PDB entry 8VAP | electron microscopy, 3.00 A resolution | chains D and E of the 7 polymer chains in the assembly

# Chain D
Name: DNA polymerase III subunit tau
Organism: Escherichia coli
Notes: EC 2.7.7.7
UniProtKB: P06710 (DPO3X_ECOLI); numbering as in UniProt (aligned over 1-373)
Sequence (376 residues; each row starts with the number of its first residue; numbers below 1 keep their minus sign (Gly-2 is residue -2)):
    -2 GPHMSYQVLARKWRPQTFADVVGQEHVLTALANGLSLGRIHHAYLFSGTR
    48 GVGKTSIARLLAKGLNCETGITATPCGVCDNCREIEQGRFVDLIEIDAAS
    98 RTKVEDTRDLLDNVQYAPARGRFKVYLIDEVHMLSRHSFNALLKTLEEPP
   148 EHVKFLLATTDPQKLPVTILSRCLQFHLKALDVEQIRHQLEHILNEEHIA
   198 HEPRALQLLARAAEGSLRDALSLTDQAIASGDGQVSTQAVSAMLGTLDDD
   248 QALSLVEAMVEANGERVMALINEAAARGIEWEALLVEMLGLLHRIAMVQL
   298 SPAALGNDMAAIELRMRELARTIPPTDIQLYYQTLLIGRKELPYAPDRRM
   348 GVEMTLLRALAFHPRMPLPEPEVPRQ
Not modelled in the structure: -2 to 1, 360-373
Differences from the reference sequence: expression tag (-2 to 0)
Metal / ion sites: Mg2+: Thr52 (together with ADP); Zn2+: Cys64, Cys73, Cys76, Cys79
Ligand contacts:
  - ADP / beryllium trifluoride: Leu6, Ala7, Arg8, Trp10, Arg11, Pro12, Asp17, Val18, Val19, Gln21, Gly45, Thr46, Arg47, Gly48, Val49, Gly50, Lys51, Thr52, Ser53, Asp126, Glu127, Thr157, Leu178, Gln186, Leu214, Arg215, Leu218
  - ADP / beryllium trifluoride: Glu144, Thr165, Ser168, Arg169
Swiss-Prot annotation at these positions:
  - binding site (ATP): Gly45 to Thr52
  - binding site (Zn(2+)): Cys64, Cys73, Cys76, Cys79
  - mutagenesis: Gly118 (G118D: In dnaX2016(Ts); present in both isoforms, unable to grow at 42 degrees Celsius)
What the authors report for this chain:
  - binding site for beryllium trifluoride: Arg169
  - catalytic residues: Glu127 (citing earlier work)
  - mutagenesis - K141A: decreased catalytic activity

# Chain E
Name: DNA polymerase III subunit delta'
Organism: Escherichia coli
UniProtKB: P28631 (HOLB_ECOLI); residue numbers follow UniProt; this construct covers 1-334
Sequence (337 residues; each row starts with the number of its first residue; numbers below 1 keep their minus sign (Gly-2 is residue -2)):
    -2 GPHMRWYPWLRPDFEKLVASYQAGRGHHALLIQALPGMGDDALIYALSRY
    48 LLCQQPQGHKSCGHCRGCQLMQAGTHPDYYTLAPEKGKNTLGVDAVREVT
    98 EKLNEHARLGGAKVVWVTDAALLTDAAANALLKTLEEPPAETWFFLATRE
   148 PERLLATLRSRCRLHYLAPPPEQYAVTWLSREVTMSQDALLAALRLSAGS
   198 PGAALALFQGDNWQARETLCQALAYSVPSGDWYSLLAALNHEQAPARLHW
   248 LATLLMDALKRHHGAAQVTNVDVPGLVAELANHLSPSRLQAILGDVCHIR
   298 EQLMSVTGINRELLITDLLLRIEHYLQPGVVLPVPHL
Not modelled in the structure: -2 to 0
Differences from the reference sequence: expression tag (-2 to 0)
Metal / ion sites: Zn2+: Cys50, Cys59, Cys62, Cys65
Ligand contacts: ADP / beryllium trifluoride: Glu133, Thr154, Arg158
What the authors report for this chain:
  - mutagenesis - K130A: decreased catalytic activity

# Interface between chain D and chain E
Contacting residue pairs - 63 pairs, chain D then chain E:
  Tyr3(D) with Gly21(E); Arg22(E), hydrogen bond (side chain-backbone); Gly23(E)
  Arg8(D) with Glu134(E); Pro135(E), hydrogen bond (side chain-backbone)
  Arg11(D) with Glu133(E), salt bridge; Glu134(E), salt bridge
  Arg47(D) with Ala153(E); Ser157(E)
  Arg56(D) with Glu134(E), salt bridge
  Glu92(D) with Lys130(E), salt bridge
  Asp94(D) with Asn126(E); Ala127(E)
  Ala96(D) with Val90(E); Ala123(E); Asn126(E); Ala127(E)
  Ser97(D) with Arg94(E), hydrogen bond (backbone-side chain); Ala127(E)
  Arg98(D) with Arg94(E)
  Glu127(D) with Asn126(E); Leu129(E)
  Met130(D) with Ala123(E), hydrophobic; Asn126(E), hydrogen bond
  Arg215(D) with Glu133(E), salt bridge; Ser157(E); Arg158(E)
  Asp216(D) with Ser157(E), hydrogen bond
  Ser219(D) with Ser157(E), hydrogen bond (side chain-backbone); Arg160(E)
  Asp222(D) with Arg160(E)
  Gln223(D) with Arg160(E); Leu161(E), hydrogen bond (side chain-backbone)
  Ala226(D) with Lys13(E), hydrogen bond (backbone-side chain); Arg160(E)
  Ser227(D) with Lys13(E)
  Gly261(D) with His260(E)
  Glu262(D) with Gly261(E)
  Met265(D) with Ala262(E), hydrophobic
  Asn269(D) with Gln264(E)
  Ile334(D) with Leu334(E)
  Pro340(D) with Glu147(E); Glu149(E); Arg150(E)
  Ala342(D) with Arg146(E)
  Pro343(D) with Arg146(E); His246(E); Arg297(E)
  Asp344(D) with Ala195(E)
  Arg345(D) with Gln30(E); Glu147(E)
  Met347(D) with His246(E); Ala249(E), hydrophobic; Thr250(E)
  Glu350(D) with Lys257(E), salt bridge
  Met351(D) with Met253(E), hydrophobic; Leu290(E), hydrophobic; Cys294(E), hydrophobic
  Leu354(D) with Met253(E), hydrophobic; Leu256(E), hydrophobic; Gln287(E)
  Arg355(D) with Gln287(E); Pro332(E)
Also at the interface, not in a pair above, chain D (42 interface residues in all): Val5, Lys100, Glu194, Ser213, Gly228, Lys337, Tyr341, Leu357
Also at the interface, not in a pair above, chain E (51 interface residues in all): Ser17, His24, His25, Asp91, Asp122, Thr154, Cys159, His162, Tyr163, Glu298

# Summary
42 residues of chain D and 51 residues of chain E are in contact; the contacts include 8 hydrogen bonds and 6
salt bridges. Polar pairs include Arg11(D)-Glu133(E), Arg11(D)-Glu134(E) and Arg56(D)-Glu134(E). From the
paper: the catalytic residue Glu127(D); K141A of chain D reduces catalytic activity.
Chain D is DNA polymerase III subunit tau and chain E is DNA polymerase III subunit delta', both from
Escherichia coli; the structure, Structure of the E. coli clamp loader bound to the beta clamp in a Fully-Open
conformation, was determined by electron microscopy together with 8VAL, 8VAM, 8VAN, 8VAQ, 8VAR, 8VAS and 8VAT
from the same study.
